PDB entry 3GTE | X-ray diffraction, 1.95 A resolution | chains B and C of the 3 polymer chains in the assembly

[Chain B (and C)]
Protein: DdmC
Organism: Stenotrophomonas maltophilia
Notes: chain C of this document is another copy of the same molecule, construct and numbering; everything in this record applies to it too
UniProt: Q5S3I3 (Q5S3I3_STEMA); residues 2-340 here correspond to UniProt positions 1-339 (UniProt number = residue number - 1)
Amino-acid sequence (349 residues; each row starts with the number of its first residue):
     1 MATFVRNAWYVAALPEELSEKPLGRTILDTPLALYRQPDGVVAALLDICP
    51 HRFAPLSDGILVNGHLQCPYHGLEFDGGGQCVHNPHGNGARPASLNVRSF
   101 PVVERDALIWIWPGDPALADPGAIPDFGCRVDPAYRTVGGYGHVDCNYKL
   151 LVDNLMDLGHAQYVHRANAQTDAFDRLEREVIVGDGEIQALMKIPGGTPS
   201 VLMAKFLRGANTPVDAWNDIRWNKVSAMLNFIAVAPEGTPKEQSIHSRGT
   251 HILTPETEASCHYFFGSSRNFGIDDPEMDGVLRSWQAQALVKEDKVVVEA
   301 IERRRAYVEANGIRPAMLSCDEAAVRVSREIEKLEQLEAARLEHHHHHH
Disordered / not traced: 1, 343-349 (chain C: 1, 168-176, 343-349)
Construct notes: expression tag (1, 341-349); engineered mutation Ala-2 (Met1 in Q5S3I3)
Bound ions: 2Fe-2S cluster Fe: Cys-49, His-51, Cys-68, His-71; Fe ion: His-160, His-165, Asp-294 (together with acetate ion)
Small-molecule neighbours: 2Fe-2S cluster (FES): Cys-49, His-51, Arg-52, Phe-53, Ala-54, Cys-68, Tyr-70, His-71, Gly-72, Leu-73
Curated features (UniProtKB/Swiss-Prot):
  - binding site ([2Fe-2S] cluster): Cys-49, His-51, Cys-68, His-71
  - binding site (Fe cation): His-160, His-165, Asp-294
  - binding site (3,6-dichloro-2-methoxybenzoate): Asn-230, His-251, Trp-285
  - site: Asn-154 (Plays a role in the stabilization of the metal coordination)

[How chain B and chain C interact]
Contacting residue pairs (51):
  Asp-153(B) / Arg-52(C)  salt bridge
  Asn-154(B) / Tyr-70(C)  hydrogen bond
  Asp-157(B) / His-71(C)  salt bridge
  His-160(B) / Tyr-70(C)
  His-160(B) / His-71(C)
  Tyr-163(B) / Gln-67(C)
  Tyr-163(B) / Pro-69(C)
  Tyr-163(B) / Tyr-70(C)
  Tyr-163(B) / His-71(C)
  Tyr-163(B) / Gly-72(C)
  Tyr-163(B) / Pro-85(C)
  Val-164(B) / Pro-69(C)  hydrogen bond (backbone-backbone)
  Val-164(B) / Tyr-70(C)  hydrophobic
  Arg-166(B) / Gln-67(C)  hydrogen bond
  Phe-174(B) / His-86(C)
  Val-297(B) / Tyr-70(C)  hydrophobic
  Ala-300(B) / Pro-55(C)  hydrophobic
  Ile-301(B) / Arg-52(C)
  Ile-301(B) / Phe-53(C)
  Ile-301(B) / Ala-54(C)  hydrophobic
  Ile-301(B) / Tyr-70(C)  hydrophobic
  Arg-304(B) / Asp-47(C)  salt bridge
  Arg-304(B) / Ile-48(C)
  Arg-304(B) / Phe-53(C)
  Arg-304(B) / Pro-55(C)
  Tyr-307(B) / Asp-29(C)
  Tyr-307(B) / Thr-30(C)
  Tyr-307(B) / Pro-31(C)
  Tyr-307(B) / Leu-46(C)
  Tyr-307(B) / Ile-48(C)  hydrophobic
  Tyr-307(B) / Arg-98(C)
  Ile-313(B) / Phe-53(C)  hydrophobic
  Arg-314(B) / Phe-53(C)
  Pro-315(B) / Pro-50(C)
  Pro-315(B) / His-51(C)
  Pro-315(B) / Phe-53(C)
  Ala-316(B) / Pro-50(C)  hydrogen bond (backbone-backbone)
  Ala-316(B) / His-51(C)  hydrogen bond (backbone-backbone)
  Ala-316(B) / Ser-94(C)
  Ala-316(B) / Leu-95(C)  hydrophobic
  Met-317(B) / His-51(C)
  Met-317(B) / Arg-52(C)
  Leu-318(B) / His-51(C)
  Leu-318(B) / Asn-84(C)
  Leu-318(B) / His-86(C)
  Leu-318(B) / Leu-95(C)  hydrophobic
  Ser-319(B) / His-86(C)
  Ser-319(B) / Gly-87(C)  hydrogen bond (side chain-backbone)
  Asp-321(B) / His-51(C)  salt bridge
  Asp-321(B) / Arg-52(C)  salt bridge
  Ala-324(B) / Arg-52(C)
Other interface residues (no listed pair), chain B (27 interface residues in all): Val-296, Val-298, Val-308, Cys-320, Val-325
Other interface residues (no listed pair), chain C (28 interface residues in all): Ser-57, Asp-58, Ile-60, Leu-73

[In short]
Chain B and chain C form an interface of 27 and 28 residues respectively; the contacts include 6 hydrogen
bonds and 5 salt bridges. Polar contacts include Asp-153(B)/Arg-52(C), Asp-157(B)/His-71(C) and
Arg-304(B)/Asp-47(C). Ligands of chain B: 2Fe-2S cluster.
Both chains are DdmC (Stenotrophomonas maltophilia). Entry 3GTE (Crystal Structure of Dicamba Monooxygenase
with Non-heme Iron) was determined by X-ray diffraction, deposited together with 6VSH, 3GB4, 3GOB and 3GTS.
